2NUO - chains A and B; structure by X-ray diffraction, 1.50 A resolution.

== Chain A (and B) ==
Molecule: Griffithsin
Notes: chain B of this document is another copy of the same molecule, construct and numbering; everything in this record applies to it too
UniProtKB: P84801 (GRFIN_GRISQ); residues 1-121 here = UniProt positions 1-121
Sequence (122 residues; each row starts with the number of its first residue; numbering starts at 0):
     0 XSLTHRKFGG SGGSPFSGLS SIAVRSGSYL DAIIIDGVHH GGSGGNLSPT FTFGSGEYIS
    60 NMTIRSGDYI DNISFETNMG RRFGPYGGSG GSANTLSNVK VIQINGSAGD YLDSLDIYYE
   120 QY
Modified positions: ACE (acetyl group) at position 0
Sequence notes: acetylation (0)
Ligand contacts:
  - beta-D-glucopyranose (BGC), molecule 1: S25, G26, S27, Y28, D30, G43, G44, Y110
  - beta-D-glucopyranose (BGC), molecule 2: Y28, S65, G66, D67, Y68, D70, G89, G90
  - beta-D-glucopyranose (BGC), molecule 3: Y68, A107, G108, D109, Y110, D112
Reported in the primary citation:
  - conformationally variable residues: S1, L2, S54, G55, Y121

== Chain A / chain B interface ==
Contacting residue pairs (127):
  ACE_0(A) with H4(B); E119(B)
  S1(A) with Y118(B); E119(B)
  L2(A) with L2(B); T3(B); Y118(B)
  T3(A) with I116(B); Y117(B); Y118(B), hydrogen bond (backbone-backbone)
  H4(A) with L2(B); D115(B), salt bridge; I116(B); Y117(B); Y118(B)
  R5(A) with N93(B), hydrogen bond; T94(B); L95(B); L114(B); D115(B); I116(B), hydrogen bond (backbone-backbone); Y118(B), hydrogen bond
  K6(A) with S113(B); L114(B)
  F7(A) with I63(B), hydrophobic; I69(B); N93(B); S113(B); L114(B), hydrogen bond (backbone-backbone); I116(B), hydrophobic
  G8(A) with S65(B), hydrogen bond (backbone-side chain); G66(B); I69(B); D112(B)
  G9(A) with G66(B), hydrogen bond (backbone-backbone); D67(B), hydrogen bond (backbone-backbone); D112(B), hydrogen bond (backbone-backbone); S113(B)
  G11(A) with S106(B), hydrogen bond (backbone-side chain); D112(B)
  G12(A) with S106(B), hydrogen bond (backbone-side chain); A107(B); G108(B); D112(B)
  S13(A) with S106(B), hydrogen bond (backbone-side chain); A107(B), hydrogen bond (backbone-backbone)
  P14(A) with G105(B); S106(B)
  F15(A) with I32(B), hydrophobic; I34(B), hydrophobic; H39(B); N104(B); G105(B), hydrogen bond (backbone-backbone); S106(B); L111(B), hydrophobic
  S16(A) with N104(B), hydrogen bond
  G17(A) with Q102(B); I103(B), hydrogen bond (backbone-backbone); N104(B), hydrogen bond (backbone-side chain)
  L18(A) with Q102(B)
  S19(A) with V37(B)
  I32(A) with F15(B), hydrophobic
  I34(A) with F15(B), hydrophobic
  D35(A) with G17(B); D35(B)
  V37(A) with S19(B)
  H39(A) with F15(B); S16(B)
  I63(A) with F7(B), hydrophobic
  S65(A) with G8(B), hydrogen bond (side chain-backbone)
  G66(A) with G8(B); G9(B)
  D67(A) with G9(B), hydrogen bond (backbone-backbone)
  I69(A) with F7(B); G8(B)
  N93(A) with R5(B); F7(B)
  I101(A) with L2(B), hydrophobic; Q102(B), hydrogen bond (backbone-side chain); Y117(B), hydrophobic
  Q102(A) with G17(B); L18(B); I101(B), hydrogen bond (side chain-backbone); Q102(B)
  I103(A) with G17(B), hydrogen bond (backbone-backbone)
  N104(A) with F15(B); S16(B); G17(B), hydrogen bond (side chain-backbone)
  G105(A) with P14(B); F15(B), hydrogen bond (backbone-backbone)
  S106(A) with G11(B); S13(B); P14(B); F15(B)
  A107(A) with G12(B); S13(B), hydrogen bond (backbone-backbone)
  L111(A) with F15(B), hydrophobic
  D112(A) with G8(B); G9(B), hydrogen bond (backbone-backbone); G11(B); G12(B)
  S113(A) with K6(B), hydrogen bond; F7(B); G9(B)
  L114(A) with R5(B); K6(B); F7(B), hydrogen bond (backbone-backbone)
  D115(A) with H4(B); R5(B); K6(B)
  I116(A) with H4(B); R5(B), hydrogen bond (backbone-backbone); F7(B), hydrophobic
  Y117(A) with T3(B); H4(B); I101(B); E119(B), hydrogen bond
  Y118(A) with S1(B); L2(B); T3(B), hydrogen bond (backbone-backbone); H4(B); R5(B)
  E119(A) with ACE_0(B); S1(B); L2(B)
  Q120(A) with ACE_0(B); S1(B), hydrogen bond (backbone-backbone)
Interface residues without a listed pair, chain A (51 interface residues in all): Y68, L95, G108, Y121
Interface residues without a listed pair, chain B (51 interface residues in all): Y68, Q120

== In short ==
Chain A and chain B each contribute 51 residues to their interface; the contacts include 32 hydrogen bonds and
1 salt bridge. Polar pairs include H4(A)-D115(B), R5(A)-N93(B) and R5(A)-Y118(B). Ligands of chain A: 3 copies
of beta-D-glucopyranose. The paper reports conformational variability at S1(A), L2(A) and S54(A) among others.
Chain A and chain B are both Griffithsin; the structure, Crystal structure of a complex of griffithsin with
glucose, was determined by X-ray diffraction (same publication as 2NU5).
